5NO0 - chain A; structure by X-ray diffraction, 1.57 A resolution.

== Chain A ==
Name: Transcobalamin-2
From: Homo sapiens
UniProtKB: P20062 (TCO2_HUMAN); residues 307-409 here correspond to UniProt positions 325-427 (UniProt number = residue number + 18)
Sequence (108 residues; numbered 302 to 409; the number before each row is that of its first residue):
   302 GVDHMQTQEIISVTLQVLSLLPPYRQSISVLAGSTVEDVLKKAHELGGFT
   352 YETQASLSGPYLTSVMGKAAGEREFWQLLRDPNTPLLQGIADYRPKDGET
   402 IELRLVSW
Disordered / not traced: 302-304
Differences from the reference sequence: expression tag (302-306)
Swiss-Prot annotation at these positions:
  - binding site (cob(II)alamin): Trp-377 to Leu-379

== Overview ==
UniProt lists 3 cob(II)alamin-binding residues.
Chain A is Transcobalamin-2 (Homo sapiens); the structure, Beta domain of human transcobalamin in apo form,
was determined by X-ray diffraction, deposited together with 5NP4, 5NRP and 5NSA.
